7W2X - chain A; structure by X-ray diffraction, 1.80 A resolution.

== Chain A ==
Protein: Glucosylceramidase
From: Thermoanaerobacterium xylanolyticum (strain ATCC 49914 / DSM 7097 / LX-11)
Notes: EC 3.2.1.45
UniProt: F6BL85 (F6BL85_THEXL); residues 19-806 here = UniProt positions 19-806
Sequence (842 residues; numbered -27 to 814; the number before each row is that of its first residue; numbers below 1 keep their minus sign (Met-27 is residue -27)):
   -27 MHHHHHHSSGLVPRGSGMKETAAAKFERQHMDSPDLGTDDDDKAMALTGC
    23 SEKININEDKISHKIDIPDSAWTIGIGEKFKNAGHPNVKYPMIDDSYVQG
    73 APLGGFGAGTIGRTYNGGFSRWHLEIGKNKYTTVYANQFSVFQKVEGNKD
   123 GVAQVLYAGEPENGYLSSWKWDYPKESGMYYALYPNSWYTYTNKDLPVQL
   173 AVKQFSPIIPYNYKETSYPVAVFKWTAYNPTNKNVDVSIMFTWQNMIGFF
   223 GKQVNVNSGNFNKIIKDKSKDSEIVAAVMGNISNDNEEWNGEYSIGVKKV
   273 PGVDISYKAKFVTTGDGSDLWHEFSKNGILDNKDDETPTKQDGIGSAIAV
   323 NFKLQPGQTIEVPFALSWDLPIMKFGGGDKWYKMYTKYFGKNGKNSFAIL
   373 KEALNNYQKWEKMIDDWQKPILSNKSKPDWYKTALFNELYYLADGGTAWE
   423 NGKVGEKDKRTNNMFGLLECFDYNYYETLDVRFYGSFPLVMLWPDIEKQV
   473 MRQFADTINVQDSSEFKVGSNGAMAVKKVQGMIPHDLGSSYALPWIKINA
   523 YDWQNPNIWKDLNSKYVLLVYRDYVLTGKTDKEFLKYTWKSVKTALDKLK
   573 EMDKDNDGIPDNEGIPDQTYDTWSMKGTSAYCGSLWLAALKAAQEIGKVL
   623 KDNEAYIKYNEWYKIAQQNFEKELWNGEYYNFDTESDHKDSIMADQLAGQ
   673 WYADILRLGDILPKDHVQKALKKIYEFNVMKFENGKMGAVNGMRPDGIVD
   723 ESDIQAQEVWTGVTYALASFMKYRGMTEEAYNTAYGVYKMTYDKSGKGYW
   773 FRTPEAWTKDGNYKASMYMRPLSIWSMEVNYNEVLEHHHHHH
Not modelled in the structure: -27 to 30, 429-430, 804-814
Sequence notes: initiating methionine (-27); expression tag (-26 to 18, 807-814); engineered mutation Lys786 (Arg in F6BL85)
Bound ions: Ca2+: Asp575, Asp577, Asp579, Ile581, Asp583
From the paper describing this entry:
  - catalytic residues: Glu441, Asp593 (citing earlier work)
  - mutagenesis - D452A, D452N (352,000-fold), H507A, H507E (200,000-fold), H507Q, T591A (10-fold), W732F (3-fold), E777A (62,000-fold), E777Q (87,000-fold), R786K (10-fold), R792A, R792K (780-fold): decreased catalytic activity
  - mutagenesis - R786K: decreased stability
  - mutagenesis - R786K (Kd 8.3 mM): decreased binding to cellobiose
  - mutagenesis - R786K: unchanged binding to glucose
  - mutagenesis - R786K: increased catalytic activity on pNP-xylopyranoside
  - mutagenesis - W732F (3-fold): increased catalytic activity
  - mutagenesis - R786K (Kd 8.3 mM): decreased binding to Cellobiose

== Summary ==
Asp575, Asp577, Asp579, Ile581 and Asp583 form the Ca2+ site. The paper reports catalytic residues Glu441 and
Asp593; D452A, D452N and H507A, among others, reduce catalytic activity; 12 substitutions were tested in all.
Chain A is Glucosylceramidase (Thermoanaerobacterium xylanolyticum (strain ATCC 49914 / DSM 7097 / LX-11));
the structure, Crystal structure of TxGH116 R786K mutant from Thermoanaerobacterium xylanolyticum, was
determined by X-ray diffraction together with 7W2S, 7W2T, 7W2V and 7W2W from the same study.
